PDB entry 6ST4 | X-ray diffraction, 1.29 A resolution | chain A

Chain A:
Molecule: Evasin-4
Source organism: Rhipicephalus sanguineus
UniProt: P0C8E9 (EVA4_RHISA); residues 1-104 here correspond to UniProt positions 24-127 (UniProt number = residue number + 23)
Sequence (104 residues; each row starts with the number of its first residue):
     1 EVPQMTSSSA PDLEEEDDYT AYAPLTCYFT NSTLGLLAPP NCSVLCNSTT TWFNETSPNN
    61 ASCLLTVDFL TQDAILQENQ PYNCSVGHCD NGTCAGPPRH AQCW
Disordered / not traced: 1-17
Swiss-Prot annotation at these positions:
  - glycosylation (N-linked (GlcNAc...) asparagine): Asn31, Asn41, Asn47, Asn54, Asn60, Asn83, Asn91
Disulfide bonds: Cys27-Cys46, Cys42-Cys89, Cys63-Cys94, Cys84-Cys103
From the paper describing this entry:
  - mutagenesis - Y19A: decreased binding to CCL5 (citing earlier work)
  - mutagenesis - Y19A: decreased binding to CCL3 (citing earlier work)
  - mutagenesis - Y19A: decreased binding to CCL8 (citing earlier work)
  - mutagenesis - Q72A, Q77A: unchanged binding to CCL5 (citing earlier work)

In short:
From the paper: Y19A reduces binding to CCL5; Y19A reduces binding to CCL3.
Chain A is Evasin-4 (Rhipicephalus sanguineus); the structure, Crystal structure of the tick chemokine-binding
protein Evasin-4 (SG 1), was determined by X-ray diffraction (same publication as 6STE and 6STK).
